9KMG - chains G and c of the 14 polymer chains in the assembly; structure by electron microscopy, 3.10 A resolution.

== Chain G ==
Molecule: Major capsid protein
Source organism: Escherichia phage FCWL1
UniProt: A0AAX4MTV7 (A0AAX4MTV7_9CAUD); residue numbers follow UniProt; this construct covers 1-319
Chain sequence (319 residues; each row starts with the number of its first residue):
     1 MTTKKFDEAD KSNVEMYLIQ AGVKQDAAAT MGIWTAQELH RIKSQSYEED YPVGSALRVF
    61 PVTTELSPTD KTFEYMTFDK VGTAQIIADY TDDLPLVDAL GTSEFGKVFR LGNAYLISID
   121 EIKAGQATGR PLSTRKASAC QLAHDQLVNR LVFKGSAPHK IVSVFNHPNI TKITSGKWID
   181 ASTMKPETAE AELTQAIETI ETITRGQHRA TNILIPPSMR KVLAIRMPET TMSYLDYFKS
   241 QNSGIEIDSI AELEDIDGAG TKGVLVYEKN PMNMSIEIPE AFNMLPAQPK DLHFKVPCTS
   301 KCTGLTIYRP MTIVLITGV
Not modelled in the structure: 1-30

== Chain c ==
Molecule: Decoration protein
Source organism: Escherichia phage FCWL1
UniProt: A0AAX4MUC4 (A0AAX4MUC4_9CAUD); residues 1-158 here = UniProt positions 1-158
Chain sequence (158 residues; row label = number of the first residue in the row):
     1 MAQINASYQR DMAIALPGMV ADTSKYNIDG ACVVNEGDVL VGAAVQVVQA QAVDGHKLVK
    61 ALTTGTTPYG VAIRSHWQTV NAQNQMIYED GGAINVMTSG RVWMLSKSTE APTFGSAVKL
   121 DVDGQEKSDG TIETTWTYAG GWTKYKDIQL VEVQLHQL
Not modelled in the structure: 1-2

== How chain G and chain c interact ==
Contacting residue pairs (11; chain G residue first):
  T69(G) - W77(c)
  K71(G) - W77(c)  hydrogen bond (side chain-backbone)
  K71(G) - T79(c)
  K107(G) - E89(c)
  P158(G) - V33(c)  hydrophobic
  P158(G) - Q51(c)
  P158(G) - G91(c)
  H159(G) - V33(c)
  H159(G) - G91(c)
  K160(G) - D90(c)  salt bridge
  K301(G) - W77(c)
Also at the interface, not in a pair above, chain G (9 interface residues in all): D70, F109
Also at the interface, not in a pair above, chain c (11 interface residues in all): V34, H56, L58, V80

== Summary ==
Chain G and chain c form an interface of 9 and 11 residues respectively; the contacts include 1 hydrogen bond
and 1 salt bridge. Polar pairs include K160(G)-D90(c) and K71(G)-W77(c).
Here chain G is Major capsid protein and chain c is Decoration protein, both from Escherichia phage FCWL1.
Entry 9KMG (Cryo-EM Structure of Bacteriophage FCWL1 Capsid) was determined by electron microscopy together
with 9JLF and 9KMH from the same study.
